4BKT - chains B and C of the 3 polymer chains in the assembly; structure by X-ray diffraction, 2.35 A resolution.

== Chain B ==
Name: Transcription elongation factor B polypeptide 1
Organism: Homo sapiens
UniProt: Q15369 (ELOC_HUMAN); residues 17-112 here correspond to UniProt positions 1-96 (UniProt number = residue number - 16)
Amino-acid sequence (97 residues; numbered 16 to 112; the number before each row is that of its first residue):
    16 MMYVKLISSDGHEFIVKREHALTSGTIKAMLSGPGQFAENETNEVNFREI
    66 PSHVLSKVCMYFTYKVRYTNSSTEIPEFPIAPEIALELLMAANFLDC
Disordered / not traced: 16, 48-56
Construct notes: expression tag (16)

== Chain C ==
Name: Von hippel-lindau disease tumor suppressor
Organism: Homo sapiens
UniProt: P40337 (VHL_HUMAN); numbering as in UniProt (aligned over 54-213)
Amino-acid sequence (162 residues; row label = number of the first residue in the row):
    52 GSMEAGRPRPVLRSVNSREPSQVIFCNRSPRVVLPVWLNFDGEPQPYPTL
   102 PPGTGRRIHSYRGHLWLFRDAGTHDGLLVNQTELFVPSLNVDGQPIFANI
   152 TLPVYTLKERCLQVVRSLVKPENYRRLDIVRSLYEDLEDHPNVQKDLERL
   202 TQERIAHQRMGD
Disordered / not traced: 52-61, 143-144, 202-213
Construct notes: expression tag (52-53)
Modified positions: Cys77 (s-(dimethylarsenic)cysteine; CAS)
Small-molecule neighbours: QD0 ((2S,4R)-N-methyl-1-[2-(3-methyl-1,2-oxazol-5-yl)ethanoyl]-4-oxidanyl-pyrrolidine-2-carboxamide): Asn67, Arg69, Trp88, Phe91, Tyr98, His110, Ser111, Tyr112, His115, Trp117

== How chain B and chain C interact ==
Contacting residue pairs (35):
  Tyr76(B) - Tyr156(C)  hydrogen bond (side chain-backbone)
  Tyr76(B) - Thr157(C)
  Tyr76(B) - Leu158(C)  hydrogen bond (side chain-backbone)
  Tyr83(B) - Val155(C)
  Ser87(B) - Gln132(C)  hydrogen bond (backbone-side chain)
  Glu89(B) - Arg79(C)
  Ile90(B) - Leu153(C)
  Ile90(B) - Val155(C)  hydrophobic
  Glu92(B) - Pro81(C)
  Glu92(B) - Arg82(C)  salt bridge
  Glu92(B) - Leu153(C)
  Glu92(B) - Arg161(C)  salt bridge
  Phe93(B) - Leu158(C)  hydrophobic
  Phe93(B) - Arg161(C)  hydrogen bond (backbone-side chain)
  Ile95(B) - Arg161(C)
  Ile95(B) - Cys162(C)  hydrophobic
  Pro97(B) - Leu169(C)  hydrophobic
  Ala100(B) - Val165(C)  hydrophobic
  Ala100(B) - Val166(C)  hydrophobic
  Leu101(B) - Leu178(C)  hydrophobic
  Leu103(B) - Leu158(C)  hydrophobic
  Leu103(B) - Cys162(C)  hydrophobic
  Leu104(B) - Lys159(C)
  Leu104(B) - Cys162(C)  hydrophobic
  Leu104(B) - Leu163(C)  hydrophobic
  Met105(B) - Asp179(C)
  Met105(B) - Ile180(C)  hydrophobic
  Ala107(B) - Leu158(C)  hydrophobic
  Ala107(B) - Lys159(C)
  Asn108(B) - Lys159(C)  hydrogen bond
  Asn108(B) - Val181(C)
  Asn108(B) - Leu184(C)
  Cys112(B) - Thr157(C)
  Cys112(B) - Leu158(C)  hydrogen bond (backbone-backbone)
  Cys112(B) - Lys159(C)  hydrogen bond (backbone-backbone)
Also at the interface, not in a pair above, chain B (25 interface residues in all): Val73, Tyr79, Lys80, Thr84, Asn85, Ser86, Thr88, Pro91
Also at the interface, not in a pair above, chain C (26 interface residues in all): Thr152, Pro154, Gln164, Ser183, Asp187

== In short ==
Chain B and chain C form an interface of 25 and 26 residues respectively; the contacts include 7 hydrogen
bonds and 2 salt bridges. Among the polar pairs are Glu92(B)-Arg82(C), Glu92(B)-Arg161(C) and
Tyr76(B)-Tyr156(C). Ligands of chain C: compound QD0.
Chain B is Transcription elongation factor B polypeptide 1 and chain C is Von hippel-lindau disease tumor
suppressor, both from Homo sapiens; the structure, von Hippel Lindau protein:ElonginB:ElonginC complex, in
complex with (2S,4R)-N-methyl-1-[2-(3-methyl-1,2-oxazol-5-yl)ethanoyl]-4-oxidanyl-pyrrolidine-2-carboxamide,
was determined by X-ray diffraction, deposited together with 4BKS.
